7F0R - chains C and G of the 9 polymer chains in the assembly; structure by electron microscopy, 5.80 A resolution (low resolution: residue-level contacts below are approximate; hydrogen-bond / salt-bridge calls are withheld).

[Chain C]
Name: DNA-directed RNA polymerase subunit beta
Organism: Pseudomonas aeruginosa (strain ATCC 15692 / DSM 22644 / CIP 104116 / JCM 14847 / LMG 12228 / 1C / PRS 101 / PAO1)
Notes: EC 2.7.7.6
Reference sequence: Q51561 (RPOB_PSEAE); numbering as in UniProt (aligned over 1-1357)
Chain sequence (1359 residues; numbered -1 to 1357; the number before each row is that of its first residue; numbers below 1 keep their minus sign (Met-1 is residue -1)):
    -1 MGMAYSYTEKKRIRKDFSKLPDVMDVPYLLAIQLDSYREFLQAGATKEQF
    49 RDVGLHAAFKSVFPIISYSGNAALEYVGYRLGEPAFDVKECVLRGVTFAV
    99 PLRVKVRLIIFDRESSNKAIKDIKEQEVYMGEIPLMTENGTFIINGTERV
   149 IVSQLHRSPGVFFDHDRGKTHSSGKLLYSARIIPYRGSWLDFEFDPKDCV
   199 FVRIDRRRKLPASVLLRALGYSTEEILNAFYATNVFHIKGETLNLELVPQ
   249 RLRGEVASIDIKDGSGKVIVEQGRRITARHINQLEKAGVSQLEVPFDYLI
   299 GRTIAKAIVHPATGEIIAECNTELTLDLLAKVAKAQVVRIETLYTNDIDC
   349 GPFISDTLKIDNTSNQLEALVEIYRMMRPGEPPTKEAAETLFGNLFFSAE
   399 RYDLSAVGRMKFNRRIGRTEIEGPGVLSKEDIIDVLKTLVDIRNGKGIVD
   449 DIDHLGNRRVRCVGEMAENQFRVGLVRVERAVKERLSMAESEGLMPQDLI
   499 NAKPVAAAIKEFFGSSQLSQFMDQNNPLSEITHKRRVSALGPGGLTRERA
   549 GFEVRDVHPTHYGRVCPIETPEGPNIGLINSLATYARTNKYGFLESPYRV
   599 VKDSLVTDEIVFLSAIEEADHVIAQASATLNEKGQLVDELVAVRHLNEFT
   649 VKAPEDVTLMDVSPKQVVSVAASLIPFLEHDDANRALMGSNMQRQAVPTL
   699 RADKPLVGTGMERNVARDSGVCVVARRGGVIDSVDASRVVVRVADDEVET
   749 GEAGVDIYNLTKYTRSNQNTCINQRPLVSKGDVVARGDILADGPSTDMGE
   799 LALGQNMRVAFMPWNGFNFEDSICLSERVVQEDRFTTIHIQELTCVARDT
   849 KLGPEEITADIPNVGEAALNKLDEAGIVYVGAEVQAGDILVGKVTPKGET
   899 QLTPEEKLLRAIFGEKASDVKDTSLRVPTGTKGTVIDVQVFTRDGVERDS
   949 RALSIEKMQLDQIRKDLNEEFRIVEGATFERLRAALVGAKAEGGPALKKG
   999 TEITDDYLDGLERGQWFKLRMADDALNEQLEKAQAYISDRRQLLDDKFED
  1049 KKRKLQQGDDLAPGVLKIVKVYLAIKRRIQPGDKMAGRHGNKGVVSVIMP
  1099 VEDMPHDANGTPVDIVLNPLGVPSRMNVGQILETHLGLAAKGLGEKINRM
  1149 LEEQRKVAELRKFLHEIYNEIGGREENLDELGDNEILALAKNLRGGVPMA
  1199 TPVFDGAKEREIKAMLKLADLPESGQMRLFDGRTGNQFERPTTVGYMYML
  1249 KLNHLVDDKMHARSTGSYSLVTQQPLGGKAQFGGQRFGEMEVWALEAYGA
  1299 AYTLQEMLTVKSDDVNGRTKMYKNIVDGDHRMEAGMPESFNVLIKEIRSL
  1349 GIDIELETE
Not modelled in the structure: -1 to 2, 990-1019, 1357
Differences from the reference sequence: initiating methionine (-1); expression tag (0)

[Chain G]
Name: Transcriptional factor SutA
Organism: Pseudomonas aeruginosa (strain ATCC 15692 / DSM 22644 / CIP 104116 / JCM 14847 / LMG 12228 / 1C / PRS 101 / PAO1)
Reference sequence: Q9HTR9 (Q9HTR9_PSEAE); numbering as in UniProt (aligned over 1-105)
Chain sequence (109 residues; row label = number of the first residue in the row; numbers below 1 keep their minus sign (Gly-3 is residue -3)):
    -3 GAMGMSEEELEQDELDGADEDDGEELAAADDGEADSGDGDEAPAPGKKAK
    47 AAVVEEELPSVEAKQKERDALAKAMEEFLSRGGKVQEIEPNVVADPPKKP
    97 DSKYGSRPI
Not modelled in the structure: -3 to 56, 91-105
Differences from the reference sequence: expression tag (-3 to 0)

[Chain C / chain G interface]
Contacting residue pairs (18; chain C residue first):
  Lys58(C) - Arg64(G)
  Pro62(C) - Arg64(G)
  Ile118(C) - Phe74(G)
  Asp120(C) - Lys80(G)
  Asp120(C) - Gln82(G)
  Ile121(C) - Gln82(G)
  Lys122(C) - Val81(G)
  Lys122(C) - Gln82(G)
  Lys122(C) - Glu83(G)
  Glu123(C) - Ile84(G)
  Gln124(C) - Pro86(G)
  Gly423(C) - Val57(G)
  Val424(C) - Val57(G)
  Met493(C) - Ala90(G)
  Gln495(C) - Glu85(G)
  Gln495(C) - Pro86(G)
  Gln495(C) - Asn87(G)
  Gln495(C) - Val88(G)
Also at the interface, not in a pair above, chain C (15 interface residues in all): Ser59, Glu73, Asp496
Also at the interface, not in a pair above, chain G (15 interface residues in all): Lys60, Met71
The authors on this interface:
  - hot spots on chain G (mutagenesis) - K60A, R64A, M71A, F74A, V81A, I84A: decreased binding to DNA-directed RNA polymerase subunit beta (chain C)

[Summary]
Chain C and chain G each contribute 15 residues to their interface. From the paper: K60A, R64A and M71A of
chain G, among others, reduce binding to DNA-directed RNA polymerase subunit beta (chain C); 6 substitutions
were tested in all.
Here chain C is DNA-directed RNA polymerase subunit beta and chain G is Transcriptional factor SutA, both from
Pseudomonas aeruginosa (strain ATCC 15692 / DSM 22644 / CIP 104116 / JCM 14847 / LMG 12228 / 1C / PRS 101 /
PAO1). Entry 7F0R (Cryo-EM structure of Pseudomonas aeruginosa SutA transcription activation complex) was
determined by electron microscopy together with 7VF9, 7XL3 and 7XL4 from the same study.
